1BBX - chains A and C of the 4 polymer chains in the assembly; structure by solution NMR.

# Chain A
Molecule: 12-nt DNA strand
Sequence (12 nucleotides; each row starts with the number of its first residue):
     1 CTAGCGCGCT AG

# Chain C
Molecule: DNA-binding protein 7D
From: Sulfolobus solfataricus
Reference sequence: P39476 (DN72_SULSO); residues 1-63 here = UniProt positions 1-63
Amino-acid sequence (63 residues; each row starts with the number of its first residue):
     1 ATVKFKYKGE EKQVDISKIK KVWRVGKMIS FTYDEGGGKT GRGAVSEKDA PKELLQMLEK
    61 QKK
Differences from the reference sequence: conflict Gln13 (Glu in P39476)

# How chain A and chain C interact
Pairs across the interface (13):
  DG4(A) - Tyr7(C)  sugar contact
  DG4(A) - Arg42(C)  base contact
  DC5(A) - Lys6(C)  phosphate contact
  DC5(A) - Lys27(C)  base contact
  DC5(A) - Arg42(C)  base contact
  DG6(A) - Val25(C)  base contact
  DG6(A) - Lys27(C)  phosphate contact
  DG6(A) - Met28(C)  phosphate contact
  DC7(A) - Gly26(C)  phosphate contact
  DC7(A) - Lys27(C)  phosphate contact
  DC7(A) - Met28(C)  phosphate contact
  DG8(A) - Gly26(C)  phosphate contact
  DG8(A) - Lys27(C)  phosphate contact
Also at the interface, not in a pair above, chain C (10 interface residues in all): Lys8, Ala44, Ser46

# Overview
Chain A and chain C form an interface of 5 and 10 residues respectively.
Chain A is a 12-nt DNA strand and chain C is DNA-binding protein 7D (Sulfolobus solfataricus); the structure,
Non-specific protein-DNA interactions in the SSO7D-DNA complex, NMR, 1 structure, was determined by solution
NMR.
